PDB entry 6L5W | X-ray diffraction, 1.50 A resolution | chains A and B

== Chain A ==
Molecule: Hemoglobin subunit alpha
Source organism: Homo sapiens
Reference sequence: P69905 (HBA_HUMAN); residues 1-141 here correspond to UniProt positions 2-142 (UniProt number = residue number + 1)
Sequence (141 residues; each row starts with the number of its first residue):
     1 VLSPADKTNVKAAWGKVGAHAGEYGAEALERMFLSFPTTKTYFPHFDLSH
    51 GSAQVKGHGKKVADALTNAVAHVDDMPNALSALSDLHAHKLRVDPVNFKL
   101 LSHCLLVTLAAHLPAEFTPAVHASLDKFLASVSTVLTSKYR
Ion coordination: heme Fe: His-87 (together with carbon monoxide)
Residues lining bound ligands:
  - carbon monoxide (CMO): Leu-29, Phe-43, His-58, Val-62, His-87
  - carbon monoxide / heme: Leu-29, Met-32, Thr-39, Tyr-42, Phe-43, His-45, Phe-46, His-58, Lys-61, Val-62, Ala-65, Leu-66, Leu-83, Leu-86, His-87, Leu-91, Val-93, Asn-97, Phe-98, Leu-101, Leu-105, Val-132, Leu-136
  - heme (HEM): Met-32, Thr-39, Tyr-42, Phe-43, His-45, Phe-46, His-58, Lys-61, Val-62, Ala-65, Leu-66, Leu-83, Leu-86, His-87, Leu-91, Val-93, Asn-97, Phe-98, Leu-101, Leu-105, Val-132, Leu-136

== Chain B ==
Molecule: Hemoglobin subunit beta
Source organism: Homo sapiens
Reference sequence: P68871 (HBB_HUMAN); residues 1-146 here correspond to UniProt positions 2-147 (UniProt number = residue number + 1)
Sequence (146 residues; row label = number of the first residue in the row):
     1 VHLTPKEKSAVTALWGKVNVDEVGGEALGRLLVVYPWTQRFFESFGDLST
    51 PDAVMGNPKVKAHGKKVLGAFSDGLAHLDNLKGTFATLSELHCDKLHVDP
   101 ENFRLLGNVLVCVLAHHFGKEFTPPVQAAYQKVVAGVANALAHKYH
Sequence notes: variant Lys-6 (Glu7 in P68871)
Ion coordination: heme Fe: His-92 (together with carbon monoxide)
Residues lining bound ligands:
  - carbon monoxide (CMO): Leu-28, Phe-42, His-63, Val-67, His-92
  - carbon monoxide / heme: Leu-28, Leu-31, Thr-38, Phe-41, Phe-42, His-63, Lys-66, Val-67, Ala-70, Phe-71, Phe-85, Leu-88, Leu-91, His-92, Leu-96, Val-98, Asn-102, Phe-103, Leu-106, Val-137, Leu-141
  - heme (HEM): Leu-31, Thr-38, Phe-41, Phe-42, His-63, Lys-66, Val-67, Ala-70, Phe-71, Phe-85, Leu-88, Leu-91, His-92, Leu-96, Val-98, Asn-102, Phe-103, Leu-106, Val-137, Leu-141

== Chain A / chain B interface ==
Pairs across the interface - 38 pairs, chain A then chain B:
  Glu-30(A) / Pro-124(B)
  Arg-31(A) / Phe-122(B)  hydrogen bond (side chain-backbone)
  Arg-31(A) / Thr-123(B)
  Arg-31(A) / Pro-124(B)
  Arg-31(A) / Gln-127(B)  hydrogen bond
  Leu-34(A) / Pro-124(B)  hydrophobic
  Leu-34(A) / Pro-125(B)
  Leu-34(A) / Ala-128(B)
  Ser-35(A) / Gln-127(B)
  Ser-35(A) / Ala-128(B)
  Ser-35(A) / Gln-131(B)
  Phe-36(A) / Gln-131(B)
  His-103(A) / Asn-108(B)
  His-103(A) / Val-111(B)
  His-103(A) / Gln-127(B)
  His-103(A) / Gln-131(B)  hydrogen bond
  Cys-104(A) / Gln-127(B)
  Val-107(A) / Val-111(B)  hydrophobic
  Val-107(A) / Ala-115(B)
  Val-107(A) / Gln-127(B)
  Ala-110(A) / Cys-112(B)
  Ala-110(A) / Ala-115(B)
  Ala-110(A) / His-116(B)
  Ala-111(A) / Ala-115(B)
  Ala-111(A) / Gly-119(B)
  Ala-111(A) / Lys-120(B)
  Pro-114(A) / His-116(B)  hydrogen bond (backbone-side chain)
  Phe-117(A) / Arg-30(B)  hydrogen bond (backbone-side chain)
  Phe-117(A) / His-116(B)
  Thr-118(A) / Arg-30(B)
  Pro-119(A) / Arg-30(B)
  Pro-119(A) / Val-33(B)
  Pro-119(A) / Met-55(B)  hydrophobic
  His-122(A) / Arg-30(B)  hydrogen bond
  His-122(A) / Val-34(B)
  Ala-123(A) / Val-34(B)  hydrophobic
  Asp-126(A) / Val-34(B)
  Asp-126(A) / Tyr-35(B)
Interface residues without a listed pair, chain A (21 interface residues in all): Lys-99, Leu-106, Ala-120, Lys-127
Interface residues without a listed pair, chain B (21 interface residues in all): Pro-51, Arg-104

== In short ==
The chain A/chain B interface involves 21 residues from each chain; the contacts include 6 hydrogen bonds.
Polar contacts include Arg-31(A)/Phe-122(B), Arg-31(A)/Gln-127(B) and His-103(A)/Gln-131(B). Ligands of chain
A: heme, carbon monoxide and carbon monoxide / heme.
Here chain A is Hemoglobin subunit alpha and chain B is Hemoglobin subunit beta, both from Homo sapiens. Entry
6L5W (Carbonmonoxy human hemoglobin C in the R quaternary structure at 140 K: Light (2 min)) was determined by
X-ray diffraction together with 6KA9, 6KAE, 6KAH, 6KAI, 6KAO, 6KAP and 11 further entries from the same study.
